PDB entry 9C6G | electron microscopy, 4.26 A resolution (low resolution: residue-level contacts below are approximate; hydrogen-bond / salt-bridge calls are withheld) | chains 3 and 7 of the 12 polymer chains in the assembly

[Chain 3]
Protein: DNA replication licensing factor MCM3
From: Homo sapiens
Notes: EC 3.6.4.12
UniProt: P25205 (MCM3_HUMAN); residues 1-808 here = UniProt positions 1-808
Amino-acid sequence (808 residues; numbered 1 to 808; the number before each row is that of its first residue):
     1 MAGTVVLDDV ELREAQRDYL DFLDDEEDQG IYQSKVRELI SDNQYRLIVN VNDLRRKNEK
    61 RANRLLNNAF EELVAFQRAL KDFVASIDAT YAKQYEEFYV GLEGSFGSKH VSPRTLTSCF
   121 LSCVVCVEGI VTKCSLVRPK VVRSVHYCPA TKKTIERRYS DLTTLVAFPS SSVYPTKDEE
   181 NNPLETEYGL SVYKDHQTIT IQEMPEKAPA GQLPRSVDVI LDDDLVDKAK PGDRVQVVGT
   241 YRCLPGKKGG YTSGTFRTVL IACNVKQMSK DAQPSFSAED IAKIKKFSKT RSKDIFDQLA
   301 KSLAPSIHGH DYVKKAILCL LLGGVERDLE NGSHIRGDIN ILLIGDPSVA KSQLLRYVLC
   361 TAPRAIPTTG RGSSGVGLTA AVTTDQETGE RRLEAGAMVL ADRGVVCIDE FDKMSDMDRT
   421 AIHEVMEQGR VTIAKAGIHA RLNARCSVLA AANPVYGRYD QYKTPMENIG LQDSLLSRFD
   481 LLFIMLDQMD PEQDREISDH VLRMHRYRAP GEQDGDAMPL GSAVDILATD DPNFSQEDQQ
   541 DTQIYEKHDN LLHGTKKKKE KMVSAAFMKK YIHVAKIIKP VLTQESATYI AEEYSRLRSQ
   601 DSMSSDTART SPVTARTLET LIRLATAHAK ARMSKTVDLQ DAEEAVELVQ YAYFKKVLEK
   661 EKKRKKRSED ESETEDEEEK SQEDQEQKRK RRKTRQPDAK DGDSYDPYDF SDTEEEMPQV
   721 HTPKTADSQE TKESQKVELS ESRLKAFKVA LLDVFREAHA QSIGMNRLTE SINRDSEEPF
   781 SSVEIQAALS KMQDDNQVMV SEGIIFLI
Unresolved in the structure: 1, 160-172, 246-253, 272-278, 386-390, 509-563, 604-611, 655-808
UniProt features mapped onto this chain:
  - motif: Ser477 to Asp480 (Arginine finger)
  - binding site (ADP): Gln353, Leu393, Glu394, Ala395, Ala397
  - binding site (ATP): Ala523, Arg664
  - modified residue: Ala2 (N-acetylalanine), Ser160 (Phosphoserine), Ser275 (Phosphoserine), Lys293 (N6-acetyllysine), Ser535 (Phosphoserine), Lys547 (N6-acetyllysine), Ser611 (Phosphoserine), Ser668 (Phosphoserine), Ser672 (Phosphoserine), Thr674 (Phosphothreonine), Ser681 (Phosphoserine), Tyr708 (Phosphotyrosine), Ser711 (Phosphoserine), Thr713 (Phosphothreonine), Thr722 (Phosphothreonine), Thr725 (Phosphothreonine), Ser728 (Phosphoserine), Ser734 (Phosphoserine)
  - mutagenesis: Ser535 (S535A: 50% reduction in phosphorylation by ATM or ATR)

[Chain 7]
Protein: DNA replication licensing factor MCM7
From: Homo sapiens
Notes: EC 3.6.4.12
UniProt: P33993 (MCM7_HUMAN); numbering as in UniProt (aligned over 1-719)
Amino-acid sequence (719 residues; each row starts with the number of its first residue):
     1 MALKDYALEK EKVKKFLQEF YQDDELGKKQ FKYGNQLVRL AHREQVALYV DLDDVAEDDP
    61 ELVDSICENA RRYAKLFADA VQELLPQYKE REVVNKDVLD VYIEHRLMME QRSRDPGMVR
   121 SPQNQYPAEL MRRFELYFQG PSSNKPRVIR EVRADSVGKL VTVRGIVTRV SEVKPKMVVA
   181 TYTCDQCGAE TYQPIQSPTF MPLIMCPSQE CQTNRSGGRL YLQTRGSRFI KFQEMKMQEH
   241 SDQVPVGNIP RSITVLVEGE NTRIAQPGDH VSVTGIFLPI LRTGFRQVVQ GLLSETYLEA
   301 HRIVKMNKSE DDESGAGELT REELRQIAEE DFYEKLAASI APEIYGHEDV KKALLLLLVG
   361 GVDQSPRGMK IRGNINICLM GDPGVAKSQL LSYIDRLAPR SQYTTGRGSS GVGLTAAVLR
   421 DSVSGELTLE GGALVLADQG VCCIDEFDKM AEADRTAIHE VMEQQTISIA KAGILTTLNA
   481 RCSILAAANP AYGRYNPRRS LEQNIQLPAA LLSRFDLLWL IQDRPDRDND LRLAQHITYV
   541 HQHSRQPPSQ FEPLDMKLMR RYIAMCREKQ PMVPESLADY ITAAYVEMRR EAWASKDATY
   601 TSARTLLAIL RLSTALARLR MVDVVEKEDV NEAIRLMEMS KDSLLGDKGQ TARTQRPADV
   661 IFATVRELVS GGRSVRFSEA EQRCVSRGFT PAQFQAALDE YEELNVWQVN ASRTRITFV
Unresolved in the structure: 1-2, 115-119, 284-289, 312-319, 645-719
Cystine bridges: Cys442-Cys482
UniProt features mapped onto this chain:
  - motif: Ser513 to Asp516 (Arginine finger)
  - binding site (ATP): Tyr345, Gly384, Ala386, Lys387, Ser388, Asn489, Arg514, Arg604
  - modified residue: Ala2 (N-acetylalanine), Ser121 (Phosphoserine), Ser314 (Phosphoserine), Ser365 (Phosphoserine), Ser500 (Phosphoserine), Ser678 (Phosphoserine)
  - cross-link (Glycyl lysine isopeptide (Lys-Gly)): Lys15 (interchain with G-Cter in SUMO2), Lys28 (interchain with G-Cter in SUMO2)

[Interface between chain 3 and chain 7]
Pairs across the interface (54; chain 3 residue first):
  Arg138(3) - Leu293(7)
  Pro139(3) - Ala154(7)
  Pro139(3) - Ser294(7)
  Pro139(3) - Thr296(7)
  Lys140(3) - Leu292(7)
  Val141(3) - Leu292(7)
  Tyr147(3) - Tyr6(7)
  Tyr159(3) - Leu292(7)
  Pro183(3) - Gln123(7)
  Glu185(3) - Arg72(7)
  Glu185(3) - Lys75(7)
  Glu187(3) - Tyr6(7)
  Glu187(3) - Asn69(7)
  Glu187(3) - Arg72(7)
  Tyr188(3) - Leu278(7)
  Tyr188(3) - Pro279(7)
  Gly189(3) - Glu68(7)
  Gly189(3) - Asn69(7)
  Gly189(3) - Lys159(7)
  Tyr193(3) - Ala154(7)
  Tyr193(3) - Val157(7)
  Lys194(3) - Ala154(7)
  Asp195(3) - Ala154(7)
  Asp227(3) - Arg153(7)
  Arg327(3) - His541(7)
  Glu330(3) - Gln546(7)
  Ser333(3) - Gln389(7)
  His334(3) - Gln389(7)
  Arg391(3) - Ser422(7)
  Arg391(3) - Val423(7)
  His423(3) - Glu446(7)
  Glu424(3) - Arg407(7)
  Gln428(3) - Tyr403(7)
  Arg430(3) - Gly247(7)
  His439(3) - Ile249(7)
  His439(3) - Arg251(7)
  Ala440(3) - Ile249(7)
  Arg441(3) - Val246(7)
  Arg441(3) - Asn248(7)
  Arg441(3) - Ile249(7)
  Met466(3) - Tyr492(7)
  Asp473(3) - Lys449(7)
  Ser474(3) - Lys449(7)
  Leu582(3) - Gln542(7)
  Gln584(3) - Gln542(7)
  Ala587(3) - Thr538(7)
  Ala591(3) - Ala534(7)
  Arg598(3) - Asp523(7)
  Arg598(3) - Arg524(7)
  Arg598(3) - Pro525(7)
  Ala615(3) - Pro383(7)
  Leu618(3) - Ile537(7)
  Glu619(3) - Ile537(7)
  Ile622(3) - His541(7)
Other interface residues (no listed pair), chain 3 (46 interface residues in all): Asn182, Thr186, His196, Asp224, Leu329, Gly437, Thr588
Other interface residues (no listed pair), chain 7 (49 interface residues in all): Arg71, Pro122, Asp155, Gly158, Glu295, Tyr345, Val385, Asn489, Leu533, Ser544

[In short]
Chain 3 and chain 7 form an interface of 46 and 49 residues respectively. UniProt lists 5 ADP-binding
residues, ATP-binding residues Ala523(3) and Arg664(3) and one mutagenesis site on chain 3; 8 ATP-binding
residues on chain 7.
Chain 3 is DNA replication licensing factor MCM3 and chain 7 is DNA replication licensing factor MCM7, both
from Homo sapiens; the structure, Mcm double hexamer from human, was determined by electron microscopy.
